1FX4 - chain A; structure by X-ray diffraction, 1.90 A resolution.

== Chain A ==
Molecule: Receptor-type adenylate cyclase gresag 4.3
From: Trypanosoma brucei
Notes: EC 4.6.1.1; fragment: catalytic domain
Reference sequence: Q99280 (CY43_TRYBB); residues 876-1106 here = UniProt positions 876-1106
Sequence (231 residues; numbered 876 to 1106; the number before each row is that of its first residue):
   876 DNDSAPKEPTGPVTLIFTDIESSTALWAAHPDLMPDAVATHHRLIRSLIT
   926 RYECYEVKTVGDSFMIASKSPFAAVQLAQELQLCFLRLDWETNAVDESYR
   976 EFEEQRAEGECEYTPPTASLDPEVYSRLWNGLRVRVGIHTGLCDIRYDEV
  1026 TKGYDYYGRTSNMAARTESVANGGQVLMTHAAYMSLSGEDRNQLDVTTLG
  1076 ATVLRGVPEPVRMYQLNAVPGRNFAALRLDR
Sequence notes: conflict Cys959 (Arg in Q99280), Val970 (Leu in Q99280), Ser994 (His in Q99280), Leu995 (Met in Q99280)
Ion coordination: Mg2+: Asp894, Asp937
Swiss-Prot annotation at these positions:
  - binding site (Mg(2+)): Asp894, Asp937
From the paper describing this entry:
  - Mg2+ coordination: Asp894, Asp937

== Summary ==
Asp894 and Asp937 coordinate Mg2+. Curated annotation (UniProt) lists Mg2+-binding residues Asp894 and Asp937.
From the paper: Mg2+ coordination by Asp894 and Asp937.
Chain A is Receptor-type adenylate cyclase gresag 4.3 (Trypanosoma brucei); the structure, Structure analysis
of adenylate cyclases from trypanosoma brucei in their monomeric state, was determined by X-ray diffraction
together with 1FX2 from the same study.
